2DUO - chain A; structure by X-ray diffraction, 1.80 A resolution.

== Chain A ==
Name: Vesicular integral-membrane protein VIP36
From: Canis lupus familiaris
UniProtKB: P49256 (LMAN2_CANFA); numbering as in UniProt (aligned over 51-301)
Chain sequence (253 residues; numbered 49 to 301; the number before each row is that of its first residue):
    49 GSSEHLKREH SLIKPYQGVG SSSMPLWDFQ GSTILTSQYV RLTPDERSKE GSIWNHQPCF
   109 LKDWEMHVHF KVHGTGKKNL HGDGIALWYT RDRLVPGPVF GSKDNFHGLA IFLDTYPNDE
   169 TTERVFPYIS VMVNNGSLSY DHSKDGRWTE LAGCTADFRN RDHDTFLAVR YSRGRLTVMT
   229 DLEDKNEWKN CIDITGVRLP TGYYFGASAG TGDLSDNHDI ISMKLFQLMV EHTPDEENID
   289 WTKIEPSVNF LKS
Unresolved in the structure: 49-51, 282-286
Construct notes: expression tag (49-50)
Cystine bridges: Cys202-Cys239
Ion coordination: Ca2+: Asp162, Tyr164, Asn166, Asp193

== In short ==
Asp162, Tyr164, Asn166 and Asp193 coordinate Ca2+.
Chain A is Vesicular integral-membrane protein VIP36 (Canis lupus familiaris); the structure, Crystal
structure of VIP36 exoplasmic/lumenal domain, Ca2+-bound form, was determined by X-ray diffraction (same
publication as 2DUP, 2DUQ, 2DUR and 2E6V).
